Entry 1D3T (X-ray diffraction, 3.00 A resolution); this record covers chains A and B of the 3 polymer chains in the assembly.

== Chain A ==
Name: Alpha-thrombin
From: Homo sapiens
Notes: EC 3.4.21.5; fragment: light chain
Reference sequence: P00734 (THRB_HUMAN); residues 1-36 here correspond to UniProt positions 328-363 (UniProt number = residue number + 327)
Amino-acid sequence (36 residues; row label = number of the first residue in the row):
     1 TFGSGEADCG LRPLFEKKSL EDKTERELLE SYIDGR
Disordered / not traced: 1-5, 34-36
Curated features (UniProtKB/Swiss-Prot):
  - site: R36 (Cleavage)

== Chain B ==
Name: Alpha-thrombin
From: Homo sapiens
Notes: EC 3.4.21.5; fragment: heavy chain
Reference sequence: P00734 (THRB_HUMAN); residues 37-295 here correspond to UniProt positions 364-622 (UniProt number = residue number + 327)
Amino-acid sequence (259 residues; each row starts with the number of its first residue):
    37 IVEGSDAEIG MSPWQVMLFR KSPQELLCGA SLISDRWVLT AAHCLLYPPW DKNFTENDLL
    97 VRIGKHSRTR YERNIEKISM LEKIYIHPRY NWRENLDRDI ALMKLKKPVA FSDYIHPVCL
   157 PDRETAASLL QAGYKGRVTG WGNLKETWTA NVGKGQPSVL QVVNLPIVER PVCKDSTRIR
   217 ITDNMFCAGY KPDEGKRGDA CEGDSGGPFV MKSPFNNRWY QMGIVSWGEG CDRDGKYGFY
   277 THVFRLKKWI QKVIDQFGE
Disordered / not traced: 184-190, 294-295
Curated features (UniProtKB/Swiss-Prot):
  - region: A224 to V246 (High affinity receptor-binding region which is also known as the TP508 peptide)
  - active site (Charge relay system): H79, D135, S241
  - glycosylation: N89 (N-linked (GlcNAc...) (complex) asparagine)
Disulfides: C64-C80, C209-C223, C237-C267
Covalent attachments: N-acetylglucosamine (NAG) linked to N89
Metal / ion sites: Na+ site 1: K210, T213, F251; Na+ site 2: R269, K272
Ligand contacts: BT1 ({2-[4-(2-pyrrolidin-1-yl-ethoxy)-phenyl]-benzo[b]thiophen-3-yl}-[4-(2-pyrrolidin-1-yl-ethoxy)-phenyl]-methanone): H79, Y83, W86, E130, N131, L132, I215, D235, A236, C237, E238, S241, V261, S262, W263, G264, G266, C267

== Chain A / chain B interface ==
Contacting residue pairs (54):
  E6(A) with I69(B); D71(B); P153(B)
  A7(A) with R254(B), hydrogen bond (backbone-side chain)
  D8(A) with H152(B), salt bridge; R254(B)
  C9(A) with P153(B); C155(B), disulfide; R254(B), hydrogen bond (backbone-side chain)
  G10(A) with P153(B), hydrogen bond (backbone-backbone); C155(B), hydrogen bond (backbone-side chain); R254(B); W255(B), hydrogen bond (backbone-backbone)
  L11(A) with H152(B), hydrogen bond (backbone-side chain); R254(B)
  R12(A) with G46(B); M47(B), hydrogen bond (side chain-backbone); P49(B); W50(B); W255(B)
  P13(A) with S148(B); D149(B)
  L14(A) with D149(B)
  F15(A) with E44(B); I45(B); G46(B); M47(B)
  E16(A) with K248(B), salt bridge; N253(B); W255(B), hydrogen bond
  K17(A) with H152(B)
  D22(A) with E44(B); M47(B); R173(B), salt bridge
  K23(A) with E44(B), hydrogen bond (backbone-side chain)
  T24(A) with R173(B), hydrogen bond; N200(B), hydrogen bond
  E25(A) with R173(B); K248(B), salt bridge
  E27(A) with K171(B), salt bridge; N200(B), hydrogen bond; Y226(B)
  L28(A) with K171(B); G172(B); N200(B); W255(B), hydrophobic
  S31(A) with G169(B); Y170(B); K171(B), hydrogen bond (side chain-backbone)
  Y32(A) with Y170(B), hydrophobic; K171(B), hydrogen bond (side chain-backbone); M247(B); K248(B)
  I33(A) with Y170(B), hydrogen bond (backbone-side chain)
Interface residues without a listed pair, chain A (23 interface residues in all): E21, L29
Interface residues without a listed pair, chain B (32 interface residues in all): S70, F147, Y150, V154, L165, K232, P250
Inter-chain disulfides: C9(A)-C155(B)

== Overview ==
23 residues of chain A and 32 residues of chain B are in contact; the contacts include 1 disulfide bond, 15
hydrogen bonds and 5 salt bridges. Polar pairs include D8(A)-H152(B), E16(A)-K248(B) and D22(A)-R173(B).
Ligands of chain B: compound BT1.
Chain A is Alpha-thrombin and chain B is Alpha-thrombin, both from Homo sapiens; the structure, Crystal
structure of human alpha thrombin in complex with benzo[b]thiophene inhibitor 1, was determined by X-ray
diffraction together with 1D3D, 1D3P and 1D3Q from the same study.
